Entry 3RSZ (X-ray diffraction, 3.01 A resolution); this record covers chains B and D of the 6 polymer chains in the assembly.

Chain B (and D):
Name: Glycogen [starch] synthase isoform 2
From: Saccharomyces cerevisiae
Notes: EC 2.4.1.11; chain D of this document is another copy of the same molecule, construct and numbering; everything in this record applies to it too
UniProt: P27472 (GYS2_YEAST); residue numbers follow UniProt; this construct covers 1-705
Chain sequence (725 residues; row label = number of the first residue in the row; numbers below 1 keep their minus sign (Met-19 is residue -19)):
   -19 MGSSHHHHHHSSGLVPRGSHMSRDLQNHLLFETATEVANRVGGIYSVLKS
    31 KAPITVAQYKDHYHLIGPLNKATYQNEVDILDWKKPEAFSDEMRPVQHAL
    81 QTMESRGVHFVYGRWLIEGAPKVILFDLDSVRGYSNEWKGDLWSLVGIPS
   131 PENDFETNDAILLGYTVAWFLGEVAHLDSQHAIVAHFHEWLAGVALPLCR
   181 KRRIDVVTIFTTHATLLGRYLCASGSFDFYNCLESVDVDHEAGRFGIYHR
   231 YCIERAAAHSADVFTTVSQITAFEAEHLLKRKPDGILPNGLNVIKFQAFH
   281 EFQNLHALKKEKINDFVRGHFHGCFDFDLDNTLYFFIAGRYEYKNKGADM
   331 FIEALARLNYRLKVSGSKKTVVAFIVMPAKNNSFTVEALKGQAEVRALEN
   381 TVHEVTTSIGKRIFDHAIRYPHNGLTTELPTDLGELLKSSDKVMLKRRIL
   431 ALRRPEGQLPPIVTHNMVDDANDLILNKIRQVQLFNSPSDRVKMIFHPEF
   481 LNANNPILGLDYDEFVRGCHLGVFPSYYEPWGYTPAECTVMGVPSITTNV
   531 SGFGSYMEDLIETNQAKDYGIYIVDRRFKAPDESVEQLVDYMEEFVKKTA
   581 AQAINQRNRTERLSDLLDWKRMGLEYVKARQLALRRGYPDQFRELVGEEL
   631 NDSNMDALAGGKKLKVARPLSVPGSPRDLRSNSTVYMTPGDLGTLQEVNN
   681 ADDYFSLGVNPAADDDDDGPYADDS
Not modelled in the structure: -19 to 1, 206-207, 278-284, 402-414, 541-545, 640-705 (chain D: -19 to 1, 206-207, 278-283, 402-413, 541-545, 640-705)
Sequence notes: expression tag (-19 to 0); engineered mutation Ala580 (Arg in P27472), Ala581 (Arg in P27472), Ala583 (Arg in P27472)
Swiss-Prot annotation at these positions:
  - binding site (UDP): Arg20, Arg320, Thr514
  - binding site (UDP-alpha-D-glucose): His193, Arg199, Arg320, Glu509, Trp511, Gly512
  - binding site (alpha-D-glucose 6-phosphate): His280, Glu281, Gln283, His286, Lys290, His500, Arg587
  - modified residue: Ser159 (Phosphoserine), Ser363 (Phosphoserine), Ser467 (Phosphoserine), Ser651 (Phosphoserine), Ser655 (Phosphoserine), Ser661 (Phosphoserine), Ser663 (Phosphoserine), Thr668 (Phosphothreonine)
From the paper describing this entry:
  - binding site for alpha-D-glucopyranose: Arg86, Glu117, Trp118, Asp121, Tyr145, Trp149, Glu153, His156, Arg182, Ile184, Thr365, Glu367, Leu439 to Val443, Asn446, Asp450, Arg460, Phe465
  - mutagenesis - W118A/W149A/H156A, D208A/N211A: decreased catalytic activity
  - catalytic residues: Glu509 (citing earlier work)
  - mutagenesis - D208A/N211A/R556A, E333A/Y340A/Q461A: decreased stability

Interface between chain B and chain D:
Pairs across the interface - 33 pairs, chain B then chain D:
  Arg298(B) - Phe394(D)
  Arg298(B) - Ile398(D)
  Phe305(B) - Ile398(D)
  Phe305(B) - Arg399(D)  hydrogen bond (backbone-side chain)
  Phe307(B) - Arg399(D)  hydrogen bond (backbone-side chain)
  Asp308(B) - Arg399(D)
  Val375(B) - Ile398(D)  hydrophobic
  Leu378(B) - Ala397(D)  hydrophobic
  Glu379(B) - Phe394(D)
  Val382(B) - Gly390(D)
  Val382(B) - Ile393(D)  hydrophobic
  Thr386(B) - Gly390(D)
  Gly390(B) - Val382(D)
  Gly390(B) - Thr386(D)
  Ile393(B) - Leu425(D)  hydrophobic
  Phe394(B) - Arg298(D)
  Phe394(B) - Leu378(D)  hydrophobic
  Phe394(B) - Glu379(D)
  Ala397(B) - Leu378(D)  hydrophobic
  Ala397(B) - Ile429(D)  hydrophobic
  Ala397(B) - Leu432(D)
  Ile398(B) - Phe305(D)  hydrophobic
  Ile398(B) - Val375(D)  hydrophobic
  Ile398(B) - Leu432(D)  hydrophobic
  Arg399(B) - Phe305(D)
  Arg399(B) - Phe307(D)  hydrogen bond (side chain-backbone)
  Arg399(B) - Asp308(D)  salt bridge
  Arg399(B) - Leu309(D)
  Tyr400(B) - Gly303(D)
  Ile429(B) - Ala397(D)  hydrophobic
  Ile429(B) - Tyr400(D)  hydrophobic
  Leu432(B) - Ala397(D)
  Arg433(B) - Tyr400(D)
Interface residues without a listed pair, chain B (25 interface residues in all): Gly303, Asp306, Ile389, Pro401, Leu416, Leu425
Interface residues without a listed pair, chain D (23 interface residues in all): Ile389, Leu417

Summary:
Chain B and chain D form an interface of 25 and 23 residues respectively, with 3 hydrogen bonds and 1 salt
bridge. Among the polar pairs are Arg399(B)-Asp308(D), Phe305(B)-Arg399(D) and Phe307(B)-Arg399(D). From the
paper: the catalytic residue Glu509(B); W118A/W149A/H156A and D208A/N211A of chain B reduce catalytic
activity; 4 substitutions were tested in all.
Chain B and chain D are both Glycogen [starch] synthase isoform 2 (Saccharomyces cerevisiae); the structure,
Maltodextran bound basal state conformation of yeast glycogen synthase isoform 2, was determined by X-ray
diffraction together with 3RT1 from the same study.
